5FBR - chains A and B; structure by X-ray diffraction, 3.28 A resolution.

[Chain A]
Name: Phosphatidylinositol 4-kinase beta
Organism: Homo sapiens
Notes: EC 2.7.1.67
UniProt: Q9UBF8 (PI4KB_HUMAN); the construct has insertions or renumbered stretches relative to UniProt, so the offset changes along the chain: 128-242 = UniProt 128-242; 306-406 = UniProt 321-421; 523-799 = UniProt 523-799
Sequence (572 residues; numbered 128 to 799 plus 78 insertion-coded residues; 178 numbers in that range are skipped by the numbering (no residue carries them; nothing is unmodelled there); the number before each row is that of its first residue; a row labelled like 242A-242Z holds insertion residues (242A, then the next letters in order)):
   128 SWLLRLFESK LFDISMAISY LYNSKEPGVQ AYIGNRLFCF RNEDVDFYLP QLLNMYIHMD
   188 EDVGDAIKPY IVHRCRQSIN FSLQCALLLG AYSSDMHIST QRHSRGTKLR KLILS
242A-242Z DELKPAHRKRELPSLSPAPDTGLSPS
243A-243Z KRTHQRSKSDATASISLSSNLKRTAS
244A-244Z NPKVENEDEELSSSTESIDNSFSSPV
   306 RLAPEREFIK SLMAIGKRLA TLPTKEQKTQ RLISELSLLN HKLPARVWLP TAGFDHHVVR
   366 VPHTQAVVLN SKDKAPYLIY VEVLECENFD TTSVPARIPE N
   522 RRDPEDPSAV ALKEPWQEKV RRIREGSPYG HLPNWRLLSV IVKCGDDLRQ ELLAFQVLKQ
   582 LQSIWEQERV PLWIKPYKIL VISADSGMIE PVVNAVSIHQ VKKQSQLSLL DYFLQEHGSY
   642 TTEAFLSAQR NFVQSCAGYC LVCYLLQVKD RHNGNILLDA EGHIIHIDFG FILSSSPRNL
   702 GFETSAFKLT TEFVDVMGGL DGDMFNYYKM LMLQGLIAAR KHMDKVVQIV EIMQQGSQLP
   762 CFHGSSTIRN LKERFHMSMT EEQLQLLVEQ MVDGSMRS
Unresolved in the structure: 222-231, 242A-242Z, 243A-243Z, 244A-244Z, 522-530, 698-707
Small-molecule neighbours: 5W7 (N-[2-[[3-[3-[(4-azanylcyclohexyl)sulfamoyl]-4-methoxy-phenyl]-6-chloranyl-2-methyl-imidazo[1,2-b]pyridazin-8-yl]amino]ethyl]ethanamide): Leu374, Asn375, Pro381, Leu383, Tyr385, Ile562, Lys564, Glu572, Tyr598, Ile610, Glu611, Pro612, Val613, Val614, Asn615, Ala616, Gly675, Asn676, Leu678, Ile688, Asp689
UniProt features mapped onto this chain:
  - modified residue: Ser242P (Phosphoserine), Thr242U (Phosphothreonine), Ser242X (Phosphoserine), Ser243G (Phosphoserine), Ser243I (Phosphoserine), Ser243P (Phosphoserine), Ser243Z (Phosphoserine)
  - region: Val541 to Gly547 (G-loop), Gln668 to Asn676 (Catalytic loop), His687 to Thr711 (Activation loop)

[Chain B]
Name: Ras-related protein Rab-11A
Organism: Homo sapiens
UniProt: P62491 (RB11A_HUMAN); residues 1-216 here = UniProt positions 1-216
Sequence (221 residues; each row starts with the number of its first residue; numbers below 1 keep their minus sign (Gly-4 is residue -4)):
    -4 GAMGSMGTRD DEYDYLFKVV LIGDSGVGKS NLLSRFTRNE FNLESKSTIG VEFATRSIQV
    56 DGKTIKAQIW DTAGLERYRA ITSAYYRGAV GALLVYDIAK HLTYENVERW LKELRDHADS
   116 NIVIMLVGNK SDLRHLRAVP TDEARAFAEK NGLSFIETSA LDSTNVEAAF QTILTEIYRI
   176 VSQKQMSDRR ENDMSPSNNV VPIHVPPTTE NKPKVQCCQN I
Unresolved in the structure: -4 to 7, 70-73, 179-216
Sequence notes: expression tag (-4 to 0); engineered mutation Leu70 (Gln in P62491)
Small-molecule neighbours: GTP-gamma-S (GSP; 5'-guanosine-diphosphate-monothiophosphate): Asp19, Ser20, Gly21, Val22, Gly23, Lys24, Ser25, Asn26, Phe36, Asn37, Leu38, Glu39, Ser40, Lys41, Ser42, Thr43, Thr67, Ala68, Gly69, Asn124, Lys125, Asp127, Leu128, Ser154, Ala155, Leu156
UniProt features mapped onto this chain:
  - motif: Phe36 to Glu47 (Switch 1), Thr67 to Gly86 (Switch 2)
  - binding site (GTP): Ser20, Gly21, Val22, Gly23, Lys24, Ser25, Asn26, Asn37, Leu38, Ser40, Ser42, Thr43, Gly69, Asn124, Lys125, Asp127, Ala155, Leu156
  - binding site (Mg(2+)): Ser25, Thr43, Asp66
  - modified residue: Gly2 (N-acetylglycine), Cys213 (Cysteine methyl ester)
  - lipidation (S-geranylgeranyl cysteine): Cys212, Cys213
  - glycosylation: Arg4 (Microbial infection: N-beta-linked (GlcNAc) arginine)
  - mutagenesis: Lys13 (K13N: Abolishes SH3BP5-mediated guanine nucleotide exchange), Val22 (V22M: Impairs protein folding), Lys24 (K24R: Impairs protein folding and decreases affinity for guanine nucleotides), Ser25 (S25N: Dominant-negative mutant (GDP-bound form). Induces increased number of binucleated cells, indicating defects in cytokinesis. Inhibits the transport of NPC1L1 to the plama membrane ...), Phe36 (F36A: Nearly abolishes SH3BP5-mediated guanine nucleotide exchange), Leu38 (L38A: Decreases SH3BP5-mediated guanine nucleotide exchange; L38P: Nearly abolishes SH3BP5-mediated guanine nucleotide exchange), Ser40 (S40F: Nearly abolishes SH3BP5-mediated guanine nucleotide exchange), Lys41 (K41A: Mildly decreases SH3BP5-mediated guanine nucleotide exchange; K41P: Abolishes SH3BP5-mediated guanine nucleotide exchange), Ile44 (I44A: Abolishes SH3BP5-mediated guanine nucleotide exchange), Arg82 (R82C: Decreases SH3BP5-mediated guanine nucleotide exchange), Ser154 (S154L: Impairs protein folding)

[Chain A / chain B interface]
Residue-residue contacts (19):
  Arg590(A) - Glu39(B)
  Arg590(A) - Ser40(B)
  Arg590(A) - Lys41(B)
  Thr642(A) - Tyr8(B)  hydrogen bond (backbone-backbone)
  Glu644(A) - Lys61(B)  salt bridge
  Leu647(A) - Lys61(B)
  Arg651(A) - Phe48(B)  hydrogen bond (side chain-backbone)
  Asp724(A) - Lys13(B)  salt bridge
  Asp724(A) - Trp65(B)
  Asn727(A) - Tyr80(B)  hydrogen bond (backbone-side chain)
  Tyr728(A) - Phe48(B)  hydrophobic
  Tyr728(A) - Tyr80(B)  hydrogen bond (backbone-side chain)
  Met731(A) - Ile44(B)
  Met731(A) - Gly45(B)
  Met731(A) - Val46(B)
  Met731(A) - Tyr80(B)
  Gln735(A) - Ile44(B)  hydrogen bond (side chain-backbone)
  Gln735(A) - Val46(B)  hydrogen bond (side chain-backbone)
  Ile738(A) - Ile44(B)  hydrophobic
Other interface residues (no listed pair), chain A (13 interface residues in all): Met725, Lys742
Other interface residues (no listed pair), chain B (16 interface residues in all): Asn37, Glu47, Thr50, Ser52

[Overview]
Chain A and chain B form an interface of 13 and 16 residues respectively; the contacts include 6 hydrogen
bonds and 2 salt bridges. Polar pairs include Glu644(A)-Lys61(B), Asp724(A)-Lys13(B) and Arg651(A)-Phe48(B).
Ligands of chain A: compound 5W7. Chain B binds GTP-gamma-S.
Chain A is Phosphatidylinositol 4-kinase beta and chain B is Ras-related protein Rab-11A, both from Homo
sapiens; the structure, PI4KB in complex with Rab11 and the MI359 Inhibitor, was determined by X-ray
diffraction.
